Entry 7SR4 (X-ray diffraction, 2.59 A resolution); this record covers chains A and B.

Chain A:
Protein: Protein E7 peptide, Beta-2-microglobulin, MHC class I antigen chimera
Source organism: Human papillomavirus type 16
UniProtKB: chimeric construct of P03129, P16213, A0A678ZGP6: residues 1-14 from P03129 (VE7_HPV16) positions 11-24 (UniProt number = residue number + 10); residues 25-123 from P16213 positions 21-119 (UniProt number = residue number - 4); residues 144-418 from A0A678ZGP6 positions 25-299 (UniProt number = residue number - 119)
Chain sequence (429 residues; row label = number of the first residue in the row; note: 10 numbers in that range are skipped by the numbering (no residue carries them; nothing is unmodelled there); a row labelled like 14A-14O holds insertion residues (14A, then the next letters in order)):
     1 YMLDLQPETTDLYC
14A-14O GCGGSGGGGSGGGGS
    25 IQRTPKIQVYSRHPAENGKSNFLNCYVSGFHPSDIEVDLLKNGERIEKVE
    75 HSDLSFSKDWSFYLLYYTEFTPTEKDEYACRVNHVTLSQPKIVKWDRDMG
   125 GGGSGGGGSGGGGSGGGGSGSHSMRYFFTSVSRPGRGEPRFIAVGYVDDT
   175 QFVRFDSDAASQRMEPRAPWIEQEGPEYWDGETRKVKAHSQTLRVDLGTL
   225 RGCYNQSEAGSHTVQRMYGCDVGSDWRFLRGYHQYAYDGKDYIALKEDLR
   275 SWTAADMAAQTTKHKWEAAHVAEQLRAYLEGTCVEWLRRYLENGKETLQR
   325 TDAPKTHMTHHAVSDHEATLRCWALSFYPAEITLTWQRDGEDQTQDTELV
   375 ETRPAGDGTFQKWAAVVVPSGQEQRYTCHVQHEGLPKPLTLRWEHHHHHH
Unresolved in the structure: 14A-14O, 122-143, 332-343, 359-371, 391-400, 411-424
Differences from the reference sequence: linker (14A-14O, 124-143); engineered mutation Leu217 (His98 in A0A678ZGP6), Cys227 (Tyr108 in A0A678ZGP6); expression tag (419-424)
Curated features (UniProtKB/Swiss-Prot):
  - motif: Leu12 to Cys14 (LXCXE motif)
Disulfides: Cys14-Cys227, Cys49-Cys104, Cys244-Cys307, Cys346-Cys402

Chain B:
Protein: VHH
Source organism: Lama glama
Notes: antibody fragment or engineered binder
Chain sequence (116 residues; numbered 3 to 118; the number before each row is that of its first residue):
     3 EVKLVESGGGLVQPGGSLRLSCAASGSIFSINTMGWYRQTPGKQRDLVAD
    53 ISSGGSTKYGDSVKGRFTISRDNTKNTVYLQMNSLKPEDTAVYYCYGLSY
   103 SNDDYWGQGTQVTVSS
Unresolved in the structure: 42-44, 118
Disulfides: Cys24-Cys97

How chain A and chain B interact:
Pairs across the interface (42):
  Leu64(A) - Leu100(B)  hydrophobic
  Leu64(A) - Asn104(B)
  Asn66(A) - Asn34(B)  hydrogen bond (backbone-side chain)
  Asn66(A) - Tyr102(B)
  Asn66(A) - Asn104(B)
  Gly67(A) - Asn34(B)  hydrogen bond (backbone-side chain)
  Gly67(A) - Thr35(B)  hydrogen bond (backbone-side chain)
  Gly67(A) - Leu100(B)
  Gly67(A) - Ser101(B)
  Gly67(A) - Asn104(B)  hydrogen bond (backbone-side chain)
  Glu68(A) - Asn34(B)  hydrogen bond
  Glu68(A) - Thr35(B)
  Glu68(A) - Ser54(B)
  Arg69(A) - Asp52(B)  salt bridge
  Arg69(A) - Lys60(B)
  Glu101(A) - Tyr102(B)
  Glu101(A) - Ser103(B)  hydrogen bond
  Glu101(A) - Asn104(B)  hydrogen bond (backbone-side chain)
  Tyr102(A) - Asn104(B)
  Ala103(A) - Asn104(B)
  Arg105(A) - Tyr39(B)
  Arg105(A) - Tyr98(B)  hydrogen bond
  Arg105(A) - Leu100(B)
  Asn107(A) - Tyr39(B)
  Asn107(A) - Arg47(B)  hydrogen bond (side chain-backbone)
  His108(A) - Gln46(B)
  Val109(A) - Lys45(B)
  Val109(A) - Gln46(B)
  Thr110(A) - Lys45(B)
  Leu111(A) - Gln46(B)
  Ser112(A) - Lys45(B)
  Ser112(A) - Arg47(B)  hydrogen bond (backbone-side chain)
  Gln113(A) - Arg47(B)
  Gln113(A) - Trp108(B)  hydrogen bond
  Pro114(A) - Tyr39(B)  hydrophobic
  Pro114(A) - Trp108(B)
  Ile116(A) - Leu100(B)  hydrophobic
  Ile116(A) - Asn104(B)
  Ile116(A) - Asp106(B)
  Lys118(A) - Ser103(B)  hydrogen bond (side chain-backbone)
  Lys118(A) - Asn104(B)
  Lys118(A) - Asp105(B)  salt bridge
Interface residues without a listed pair, chain A (22 interface residues in all): Glu60, Asp62, Lys65
Interface residues without a listed pair, chain B (21 interface residues in all): Gln41, Asp48, Leu49

Overview:
Chain A and chain B form an interface of 22 and 21 residues respectively; the contacts include 12 hydrogen
bonds and 2 salt bridges. Polar pairs include Arg69(A)-Asp52(B), Lys118(A)-Asp105(B) and Asn66(A)-Asn34(B).
Chain A is Protein E7 peptide, Beta-2-microglobulin, MHC class I antigen chimera (Human papillomavirus type
16) and chain B is VHH (Lama glama); the structure, Single chain trimer HLA-A*02:01 (H98L, Y108C) with HPV.16
E7 peptide YMLDLQPETTDLYC, was determined by X-ray diffraction, deposited together with 7SQP, 7SR0, 7SR3,
7SR5, 7SRK, 7SSH, 7ST3 and 7STG.
